PDB entry 9CB9 | electron microscopy, 3.54 A resolution | chains A and B

Chain A:
Name: Structural protein
From: Pectobacterium phage phiTE
UniProt: K9L4E9 (K9L4E9_9CAUD); residue numbers follow UniProt; this construct covers 1-473
Chain sequence (473 residues; each row starts with the number of its first residue):
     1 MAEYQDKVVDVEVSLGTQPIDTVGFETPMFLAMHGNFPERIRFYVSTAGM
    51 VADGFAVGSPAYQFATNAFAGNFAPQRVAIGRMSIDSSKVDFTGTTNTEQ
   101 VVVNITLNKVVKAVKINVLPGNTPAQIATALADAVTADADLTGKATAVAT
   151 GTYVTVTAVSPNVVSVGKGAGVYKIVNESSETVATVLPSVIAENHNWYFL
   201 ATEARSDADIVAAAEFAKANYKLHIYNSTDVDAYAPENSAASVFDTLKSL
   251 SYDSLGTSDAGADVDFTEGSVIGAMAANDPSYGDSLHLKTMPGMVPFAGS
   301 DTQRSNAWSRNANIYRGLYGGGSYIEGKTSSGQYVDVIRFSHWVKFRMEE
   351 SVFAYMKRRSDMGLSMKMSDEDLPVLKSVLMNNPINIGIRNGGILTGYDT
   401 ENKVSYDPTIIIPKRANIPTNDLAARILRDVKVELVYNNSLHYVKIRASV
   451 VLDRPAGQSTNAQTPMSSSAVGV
Not modelled in the structure: 1-2, 97-98, 118-122
From the paper describing this entry:
  - conformationally variable residues: Glu-3 to Leu-15

Chain B:
Name: Structural protein
From: Pectobacterium phage phiTE
UniProt: K9L3Y2 (K9L3Y2_9CAUD); residues 1-160 here = UniProt positions 1-160
Chain sequence (160 residues; numbered 1 to 160; the number before each row is that of its first residue):
     1 MLNQSKILTLQAYDPAKVLVFIGGQRVSGFAADTKIVITRNNDNISVHAG
    51 VDGEISNALSRDNTGVMTLSLQNTAKWNGYLAQWQRQANVTGLIYLPVQV
   101 EGSQGLSLNTIGWIQKQPDLSYGTEVGQMDWEIGVLDAWLSPDQIQGIAA
   151 GITGLLGLDQ
Not modelled in the structure: 1-2, 157-160

How chain A and chain B interact:
Residue-residue contacts (10; chain A residue first):
  Tyr-355(A) / Gly-24(B)  hydrogen bond (side chain-backbone)
  Asp-370(A) / Leu-19(B)
  Glu-371(A) / Phe-21(B)
  Glu-371(A) / Arg-26(B)  hydrogen bond (backbone-side chain)
  Pro-374(A) / Gln-99(B)  hydrogen bond (backbone-side chain)
  Val-375(A) / Gly-24(B)
  Lys-377(A) / Gln-99(B)
  Lys-377(A) / Glu-101(B)
  Ser-378(A) / Gln-99(B)  hydrogen bond
  Met-381(A) / Asn-109(B)
Also at the interface, not in a pair above, chain A (11 interface residues in all): Arg-359, Met-362, Lys-403
Also at the interface, not in a pair above, chain B (9 interface residues in all): Gln-25, Gly-151
Interface features reported in the paper:
  - interface residues, chain A: Ile-394(A)

Overview:
The interface between chain A and chain B involves 11 residues on one side and 9 on the other; the contacts
include 4 hydrogen bonds. Polar pairs include Tyr-355(A)/Gly-24(B), Glu-371(A)/Arg-26(B) and
Pro-374(A)/Gln-99(B). The paper reports the interface residue Ile-394(A); conformational variability at
Glu-3(A).
Here chain A is Structural protein and chain B is Structural protein, both from Pectobacterium phage phiTE.
Entry 9CB9 (Bacteriophage PhiTE extended tail) was determined by electron microscopy together with 9CBA, 9CC7,
9CUL, 9CUY and 9MJN from the same study.
